8WMO - chains D and E of the 6 polymer chains in the assembly; structure by X-ray diffraction, 2.89 A resolution.

== Chain D ==
Protein: Tubulin beta chain
Source organism: Sus scrofa
Reference sequence: A0A8D1UIR5 (A0A8D1UIR5_PIG); residues 1-445 here = UniProt positions 1-445
Chain sequence (445 residues; numbered 1 to 445; the number before each row is that of its first residue):
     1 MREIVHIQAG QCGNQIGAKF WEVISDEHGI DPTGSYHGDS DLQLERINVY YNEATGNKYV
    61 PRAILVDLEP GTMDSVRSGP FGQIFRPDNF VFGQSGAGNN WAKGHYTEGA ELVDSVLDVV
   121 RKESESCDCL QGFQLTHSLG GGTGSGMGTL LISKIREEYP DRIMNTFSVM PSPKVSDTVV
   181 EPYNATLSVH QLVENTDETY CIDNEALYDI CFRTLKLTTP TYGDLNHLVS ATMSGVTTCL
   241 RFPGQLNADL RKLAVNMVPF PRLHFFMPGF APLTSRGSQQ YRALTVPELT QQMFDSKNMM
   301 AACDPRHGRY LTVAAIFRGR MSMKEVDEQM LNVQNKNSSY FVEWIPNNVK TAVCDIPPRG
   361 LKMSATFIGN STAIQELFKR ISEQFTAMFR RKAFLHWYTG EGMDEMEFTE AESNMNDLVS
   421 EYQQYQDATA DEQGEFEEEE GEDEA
Not modelled in the structure: 55-56, 274-283, 432-445
Residues lining bound ligands: GTP (guanosine-5'-triphosphate): Ala-9, Gly-10, Gln-11, Cys-12, Gln-15, Ile-16, Asp-67, Glu-69, Ala-97, Gly-98, Asn-99, Ser-138, Gly-140, Gly-141, Gly-142, Thr-143, Gly-144, Val-169, Pro-171, Val-175, Ser-176, Glu-181, Asn-204, Leu-207, Tyr-222, Leu-225, Asn-226

== Chain E ==
Protein: Stathmin-4
Source organism: Rattus norvegicus
Reference sequence: P63043 (STMN4_RAT); residues 6-143 here correspond to UniProt positions 50-187 (UniProt number = residue number + 44)
Chain sequence (138 residues; each row starts with the number of its first residue):
     6 MEVIELNKCT SGQSFEVILK PPSFDGVPEF NASLPRRRDP SLEEIQKKLE AAEERRKYQE
    66 AELLKHLAEK REHEREVIQK AIEENNNFIK MAKEKLAQKM ESNKENREAH LAAMLERLQE
   126 KDKHAEEVRK NKELKEEA
Not modelled in the structure: 29-43, 141-143
Curated features (UniProtKB/Swiss-Prot):
  - modified residue: Ser-46 (Phosphoserine)

== Chain D / chain E interface ==
Residue-residue contacts (21):
  Tyr-106(D) / His-129(E)  hydrogen bond
  Tyr-106(D) / Val-133(E)  hydrophobic
  Tyr-106(D) / Arg-134(E)
  Thr-107(D) / Lys-137(E)
  Ser-153(D) / Leu-123(E)
  Ser-153(D) / Lys-126(E)
  Lys-154(D) / Asp-127(E)  salt bridge
  Arg-156(D) / Met-119(E)
  Arg-156(D) / Leu-123(E)
  Glu-157(D) / Leu-123(E)
  Glu-157(D) / Asp-127(E)
  Pro-160(D) / Met-119(E)
  Gln-191(D) / Lys-126(E)  hydrogen bond
  Glu-194(D) / Lys-126(E)  salt bridge
  Asn-195(D) / Lys-126(E)
  Gly-400(D) / Lys-137(E)
  Glu-401(D) / Val-133(E)
  Glu-401(D) / Lys-137(E)  salt bridge
  Gly-402(D) / Val-133(E)
  Gly-402(D) / Asn-136(E)  hydrogen bond (backbone-side chain)
  Gly-402(D) / Lys-137(E)
Other interface residues (no listed pair), chain D (16 interface residues in all): Ala-110, Asp-161, Met-403
Other interface residues (no listed pair), chain E (14 interface residues in all): Arg-112, Leu-116, Arg-122, Gln-124, Ala-130

== Overview ==
The interface between chain D and chain E involves 16 residues on one side and 14 on the other; the contacts
include 3 hydrogen bonds and 3 salt bridges. Among the polar pairs are Lys-154(D)/Asp-127(E),
Glu-194(D)/Lys-126(E) and Glu-401(D)/Lys-137(E). Bound to chain D: GTP.
Here chain D is Tubulin beta chain (Sus scrofa) and chain E is Stathmin-4 (Rattus norvegicus). Entry 8WMO
(Crystal structure analysis of tubulin and heterocyclic podophyllotoxins complex for anticancer agents) was
determined by X-ray diffraction.
